8I9V - chains C1 and Cd of the 56 polymer chains in the assembly; structure by electron microscopy, 3.10 A resolution.

# Chain C1
Molecule: 3341-nt RNA strand
From: Chaetomium thermophilum
Sequence (3341 nucleotides; row label = number of the first residue in the row):
     1 GGUUGACCUC GGAUCAGGUA GGAGGACCCG CUGAACUUAA GCAUAUCAAU AAGCGGAGGA
    61 AAAGAAACCA ACAGGGAUUG CCCUAGUAAC GGCGAGUGAA GCGGCAACAG CUCAAAUUUG
   121 AAAGCUGGCU UCGGCCCGCG UUGUAAUUUG GAGAGGAUGC UUUGGGCGAG GCUCCUUCUG
   181 AGUUCCCUGG AACGGGACGC CACAGAGGGU GAGAGCCCCG UAUAGUUGGA AGCCAAGCCU
   241 GUGUAAAGCU CCUUCGACGA GUCGAGUAGU UUGGGAAUGC UGCUCAAAAU GGGAGGUAAA
   301 UUUCUUCUAA AGCUAAAUAC CGGCCAGAGA CCGAUAGCGC ACAAGUAGAG UGAUCGAAAG
   361 AUGAAAAGCA CUUUGAAAAG AGGGUUAAAU AGCACGUGAA AUUGUUGAAA GGGAAGCGCU
   421 UGUGACCAGA CUUGCGCCCG GCGGAUCAUC CGGUGUUCUC ACCGGUGCAC UCCGCCGGGC
   481 UCAGGCCAGC AUCGGUUCUG GCGGGGGGAU AAAGGCCCAG GGAAUGUGGC UCCUCCGGGA
   541 GUGUUAUAGC CCUGGGUGUA AUACCCUCGC CGGGACCGAG GACCGCGCUC UGCAAGGAUG
   601 CUGGCGUAAU GGUCACCAGC GACCCGUCUU GAAACACGGA CCAAGGAGUC AAGGUUUUGC
   661 GCGAGUGUUU GGGUGUAAAA CCCGCACGCG UAAUGAAAGU GAACGUAGGU GAGAGCUUCG
   721 GCGCAUCAUC GACCGAUCCU GAUGUAUUCG GAUGGAUUUG AGUAGGAGCG UUAAGCCUUG
   781 GACCCGAAAG AUGGUGAACU AUGCUUGGAU AGGGUGAAGC CAGAGGAAAC UCUGGUGGAG
   841 GCUCGCAGCG GUUCUGACGU GCAAAUCGAU CGUCAAAUCU GAGCAUGGGG GCGAAAGACU
   901 AAUCGAACCA UCUAGUAGCU GGUUACCGCC GAAGUUUCCC UCAGGAUAGC AGUGUCGACC
   961 UUCAGUUUUA UGAGGUAAAG CGAAUGAUUA GGGACUCGGG GGCGAUUUUU AGCCUUCAUC
  1021 CAUUCUCAAA CUUUAAAUAU GUAAGAAGCC CUUGUUACUU AACUGAACGU GGGCAUUCGA
  1081 AUGUAUCGAC ACUAGUGGGC CAUUUUUGGU AAGCAGAACU GGCGAUGCGG GAUGAACCGA
  1141 ACGCGGGGUU AAGGUGCCGG AGUGGACGCU CAUCAGACAC CACAAAAGGC GUUAGUACAU
  1201 CUUGACAGCA GGACGGUGGC CAUGGAAGUC GGAAUCCGCU AAGGACUGUG UAACAACUCA
  1261 CCUGCCGAAU GUACUAGCCC UGAAAAUGGA UGGCGCUCAA GCGUCCCACC CAUACCCCGC
  1321 CCUCAGGGUA GAAACGAUGC CCUGAGGAGU AGGCGGCCGU GGAGGUCAGU GACGAAGCCU
  1381 AGGGCGUGAG CCCGGGUCGA ACGGCCUCUA GUGCAGAUCU UGGUGGUAGU AGCAAAUACU
  1441 UCAAUGAGAA CUUGAAGGAC CGAAGUGGGG AAAGGUUCCA UGUGAACAGC GGUUGGACAU
  1501 GGGUUAGUCG AUCCUAAGCC AUAGGGAAGU UCCGUUUCAA AGGGGCACUC GUGCCCCGUG
  1561 UGGCGAAAGG GAAGCCGGUU AAUAUUCCGG CACCUGGAUG UGGGUUUUGC GCGGCAACGC
  1621 AACUGAACGC GGAGACGACG GCGGGGGCCC CGGGCAGAGU UCUCUUUUCU UCUUAACGGU
  1681 CUAUCACCCU GGAAACAGUU UGUCUGGAGA UAGGGUUUAA UGGCCGGAAG AGCCCGACAC
  1741 UUCUGUCGGG UCCGGUGCGC UCUCGACGUC CCUUGAAAAU CCGCGGGAGG GAAUAAUUCU
  1801 CACGCCAGGU CGUACUCAUA ACCGCAGCAG GUCCCCAAGG UGAACAGCCU CUGGUUGAUA
  1861 GAACAAUGUA GAUAAGGGAA GUCGGCAAAA UAGAUCCGUA ACUUCGGGAA AAGGAUUGGC
  1921 UCUAAGGGUU GGGCACGUUG GGCUUUGGGC GGACGCCCUG GGAGCAGAGG GCCUCUAGCC
  1981 GGGCAACCGG CCGGCGGCCC UCAGCACCCG GGGUUGAAGC CCUUAGCAGG CUUCGGCCGU
  2041 CCGGCGUGCG GUUAACAACC AACUUAGAAC UGGUACGGAC AGGGGGAAUC UGACUGUCUA
  2101 AUUAAAACAU AGCAUUGCGA UGGCCAGAAA GUGGUGUUGA CGCAAUGUGA UUUCUGCCCA
  2161 GUGCUCUGAA UGUCAAAGUG AAGAAAUUCA ACCAAGCGCG GGUAAACGGC GGGAGUAACU
  2221 AUGACUCUCU UAAGGUAGCC AAAUGCCUCG UCAUCUAAUU AGUGACGCGC AUGAAUGGAU
  2281 UAACGAGAUU CCCACUGUCC CUAUCUACUA UCUAGCGAAA CCACAGCCAA GGGAACGGGC
  2341 UUGGCAAAAU CAGCGGGGAA AGAAGACCCU GUUGAGCUUG ACUCUAGUUU GACAUUGUGA
  2401 AAAGACAUAG GAGGUGUAGA AUAGGUGGGA GCUUCGGCGC CAGUGAAAUA CCACUACUCC
  2461 UAUUGUUUUU UUACUUAUUC AAUGAAGCGG GGCUGGACUU GCGUCCAACU UCUGGAGUUA
  2521 AGGUCCUUCG CGGGCCGACC CGGGUUGAAG ACAUUGUCAG GUGGGGAGUU UGGCUGGGGC
  2581 GGCACAUCUG UUAAACCAUA ACGCAGGUGU CCUAAGGGGG GCUCAUGGAG AACAGAAAUC
  2641 UCCAGUAGAA CAAAAGGGUA AAAGUCCCCU UGAUUUUGAU UUUCAGUGUG AAUACAAACC
  2701 AUGAAAGUGU GGCCUAUCGA UCCUUUAGUC CCUCGAAAUU UGAGGCUAGA GGUGCCAGAA
  2761 AAGUUACCAC AGGGAUAACU GGCUUGUGGC GGCCAAGCGU UCAUAGCGAC GUCGCUUUUU
  2821 GAUCCUUCGA UGUCGGCUCU UCCUAUCAUA CCGAAGCAGA AUUCGGUAAG CGUUGGAUUG
  2881 UUCACCCACU AAUAGGGAAC GUGAGCUGGG UUUAGACCGU CGUGAGACAG GUUAGUUUUA
  2941 CCCUACUGAU GAACUCGUCG CAAUGGUAAU UCAGCUUAGU ACGAGAGGAA CCGCUGAUUC
  3001 AGAUAAUUGG UUUUUGCGGU UGUCCGACCG GGCAGUGCCG CGAAGCUACC AUCUGCUGGA
  3061 UAAUGGCUGA ACGCCUCUAA GUCAGAAUCC AUGCCAGAAC GCGACGAUAC UACCCGCACG
  3121 UUGUAGACGU AUAAGAAUAG GCUCCGGCCU CGUAUCCUAG CAGGCGAUUC CUCCGCCGGC
  3181 CUCGAAGUGG CCGUCGGUAA UUCGCGUAUU GCAAUUUAGA CACGCGCGGG AUCAAAUCCU
  3241 UUGCAGACGA CUUAGAUGUG CGAAAGGGUC CUGUAAGCAG UAGAGUAGCC UUGUUGUUAC
  3301 GAUCUGCUGA GGGUAAGCCC UCCUUCGCCU AGAUUUCCCA G
Unresolved in the structure: 1-2, 800-905, 987-1028, 1438-1854, 1887-1894, 1904-2070, 2082, 2093-2283, 2359-2362, 2484-2545, 2571-2721, 2753-2756, 2822-2828, 2904-2914, 2937-2940, 3110-3111, 3121-3123, 3215-3217, 3338-3341

# Chain Cd
Protein: Brix domain-containing protein
From: Chaetomium thermophilum
UniProtKB: G0S4S2 (G0S4S2_CHATD); residues 1-436 here = UniProt positions 1-436
Chain sequence (436 residues; each row starts with the number of its first residue):
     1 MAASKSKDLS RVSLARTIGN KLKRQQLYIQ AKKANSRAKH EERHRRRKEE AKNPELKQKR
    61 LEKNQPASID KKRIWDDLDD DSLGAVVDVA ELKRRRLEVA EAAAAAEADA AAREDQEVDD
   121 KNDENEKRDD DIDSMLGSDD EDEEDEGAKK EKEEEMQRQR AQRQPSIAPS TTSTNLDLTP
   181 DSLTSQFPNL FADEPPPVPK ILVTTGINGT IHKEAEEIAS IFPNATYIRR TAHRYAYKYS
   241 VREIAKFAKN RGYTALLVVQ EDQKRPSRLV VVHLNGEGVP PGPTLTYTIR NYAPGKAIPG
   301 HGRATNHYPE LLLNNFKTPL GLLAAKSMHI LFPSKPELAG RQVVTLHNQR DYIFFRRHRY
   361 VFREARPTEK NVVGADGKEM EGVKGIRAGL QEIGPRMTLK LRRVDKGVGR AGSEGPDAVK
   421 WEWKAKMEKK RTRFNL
Unresolved in the structure: 1-8, 78-80, 99-179, 192-193

# Chain C1 / chain Cd interface
Pairs across the interface (104; chain C1 residue first):
  U188(C1) with Lys426(Cd), salt bridge to the phosphate
  G189(C1) with Ala425(Cd), phosphate contact; Lys429(Cd), base contact
  G190(C1) with Lys429(Cd), salt bridge to the phosphate
  A191(C1) with Lys429(Cd), salt bridge to the phosphate
  C342(C1) with Gly19(Cd), sugar contact; Asn20(Cd), base contact
  A343(C1) with Gly19(Cd), phosphate contact; Asn20(Cd), base contact; Lys23(Cd), base contact
  A358(C1) with Leu22(Cd), base contact
  A359(C1) with Lys21(Cd), sugar contact; Leu22(Cd), sugar contact
  G360(C1) with Lys21(Cd), sugar contact
  A361(C1) with Lys21(Cd), salt bridge to the phosphate; Arg24(Cd), salt bridge to the phosphate
  U362(C1) with Ser13(Cd), base contact; Arg16(Cd), salt bridge to the phosphate
  G363(C1) with Arg16(Cd), hydrogen bond to the base
  A366(C1) with Ser10(Cd), hydrogen bond to the sugar
  A367(C1) with Ser10(Cd), phosphate contact; Arg11(Cd), phosphate contact
  G368(C1) with Leu9(Cd), sugar contact; Ser10(Cd), sugar contact; Ser13(Cd), base contact
  C369(C1) with Ser10(Cd), hydrogen bond to the phosphate
  A370(C1) with Pro66(Cd), base contact; Ala67(Cd), hydrogen bond to the base
  C371(C1) with Asn64(Cd), hydrogen bond to the phosphate; Gln65(Cd), sugar contact; Pro66(Cd), base contact
  U372(C1) with Arg46(Cd), salt bridge to the phosphate; Arg60(Cd), salt bridge to the phosphate; Leu61(Cd), phosphate contact; Asn64(Cd), hydrogen bond to the phosphate
  U373(C1) with Arg43(Cd), hydrogen bond to the base; Arg46(Cd), salt bridge to the phosphate; Lys57(Cd), salt bridge to the phosphate; Arg60(Cd), salt bridge to the phosphate
  U374(C1) with Arg43(Cd), hydrogen bond to the base; Arg47(Cd), salt bridge to the phosphate
  G375(C1) with His40(Cd), stacking on the base; Arg43(Cd), hydrogen bond to the base; Arg47(Cd), salt bridge to the phosphate
  A376(C1) with His40(Cd), stacking on the base; His44(Cd), base contact
  A377(C1) with Ser36(Cd), hydrogen bond to the sugar
  A378(C1) with Ile29(Cd), base contact; Lys32(Cd), hydrogen bond to the phosphate; Lys33(Cd), salt bridge to the phosphate
  A379(C1) with Lys32(Cd), salt bridge to the phosphate
  G382(C1) with Pro66(Cd), base contact
  G383(C1) with Pro66(Cd), sugar contact; Ala67(Cd), hydrogen bond to the sugar
  G384(C1) with Ala67(Cd), sugar contact; Ser68(Cd), phosphate contact; Ile69(Cd), hydrogen bond to the phosphate; Lys72(Cd), hydrogen bond to the phosphate; Arg350(Cd), salt bridge to the phosphate
  U385(C1) with Ile69(Cd), phosphate contact; Lys72(Cd), salt bridge to the phosphate; Arg431(Cd), phosphate contact
  U386(C1) with Arg431(Cd), salt bridge to the phosphate
  A387(C1) with Arg431(Cd), salt bridge to the phosphate
  A388(C1) with Arg431(Cd), salt bridge to the phosphate
  C393(C1) with Leu9(Cd), hydrogen bond to the base; Val12(Cd), hydrogen bond to the base; Leu14(Cd), hydrogen bond to the base; Ala15(Cd), base contact; Arg24(Cd), hydrogen bond to the phosphate; Tyr28(Cd), sugar contact
  A394(C1) with Arg24(Cd), salt bridge to the phosphate; Gln25(Cd), hydrogen bond to the phosphate; Lys32(Cd), base contact
  C395(C1) with Ala15(Cd), base contact; Arg24(Cd), base contact
  A428(C1) with Lys264(Cd), salt bridge to the phosphate
  G429(C1) with Lys264(Cd), hydrogen bond to the base
  A430(C1) with Tyr235(Cd), sugar contact
  C431(C1) with Tyr235(Cd), sugar contact
  U432(C1) with Arg234(Cd), salt bridge to the phosphate; Tyr235(Cd), hydrogen bond to the phosphate
  U433(C1) with Arg234(Cd), salt bridge to the phosphate; Tyr235(Cd), stacking on the base
  G606(C1) with His233(Cd), sugar contact; Arg234(Cd), hydrogen bond to the sugar; Tyr235(Cd), hydrogen bond to the base
  U607(C1) with His212(Cd), stacking on the base; Lys213(Cd), hydrogen bond to the base; Tyr227(Cd), base contact; Arg229(Cd), salt bridge to the phosphate
  A608(C1) with Thr210(Cd), base contact
  G1395(C1) with Gln263(Cd), hydrogen bond to the phosphate
  G1396(C1) with Gln263(Cd), phosphate contact
  G3116(C1) with His301(Cd), sugar contact; Arg359(Cd), phosphate contact; Gln391(Cd), hydrogen bond to the sugar
  C3117(C1) with His301(Cd), hydrogen bond to the phosphate; Gly302(Cd), phosphate contact; Arg303(Cd), hydrogen bond to the phosphate; Arg359(Cd), salt bridge to the phosphate
  A3118(C1) with Lys296(Cd), salt bridge to the phosphate; His301(Cd), salt bridge to the phosphate; Arg303(Cd), salt bridge to the phosphate
Also at the interface, not in a pair above, chain C1 (52 interface residues in all): A365, C3119
Also at the interface, not in a pair above, chain Cd (59 interface residues in all): Arg37, Lys39, Lys424

# Summary
52 residues of chain C1 and 59 residues of chain Cd are in contact; the contacts include 28 hydrogen bonds, 29
salt bridges and 4 aromatic stacking contacts. Among the polar pairs are G363(C1)-Arg16(Cd),
A370(C1)-Ala67(Cd) and U373(C1)-Arg43(Cd).
Chain C1 is a 3341-nt RNA strand and chain Cd is Brix domain-containing protein, both from Chaetomium
thermophilum; the structure, Cryo-EM structure of a Chaetomium thermophilum pre-60S ribosomal subunit - State
Dbp10-2, was determined by electron microscopy (same publication as 8I9P, 8I9T, 8I9W, 8I9X, 8I9Y, 8I9Z and
8IA0).
